PDB entry 6NPM | X-ray diffraction, 1.60 A resolution | chains A and B

[Chain A (and B)]
Molecule: Epstein-Barr nuclear antigen 1
From: Epstein-Barr virus (strain B95-8)
Notes: chain B of this document is another copy of the same molecule, construct and numbering; everything in this record applies to it too
Reference sequence: P03211 (EBNA1_EBVB9); residues 471-607 here = UniProt positions 471-607
Chain sequence (141 residues; row label = number of the first residue in the row):
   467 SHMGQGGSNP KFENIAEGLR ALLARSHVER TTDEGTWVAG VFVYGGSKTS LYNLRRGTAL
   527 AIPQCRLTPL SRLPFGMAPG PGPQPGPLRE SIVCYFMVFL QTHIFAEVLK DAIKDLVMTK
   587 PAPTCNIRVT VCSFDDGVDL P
Sequence notes: expression tag (467-470)
Curated features (UniProtKB/Swiss-Prot):
  - active site: Y518 (For site-specific DNA endonuclease activity)
  - binding site (DNA): Y518
  - site: R491 (Interaction dimer-dimer), Y518 (Interaction dimer-dimer. Required for episome maintenance and generation of immortalized B cells in the host)
From the paper describing this entry:
  - binding site for 5-(phenylethynyl)pyridine-3-carboxylic acid: N519, T590

[How chain A and chain B interact]
Contacting residue pairs (96):
  W503(A) with G542(B); M543(B), hydrophobic
  F508(A) with M563(B), hydrophobic; F565(B), hydrophobic; V604(B), hydrophobic
  Y510(A) with V604(B); D605(B), hydrogen bond (side chain-backbone)
  R521(A) with L554(B)
  A525(A) with P553(B); L554(B), hydrophobic
  I528(A) with P553(B)
  C531(A) with P553(B)
  R532(A) with P540(B); F541(B), hydrogen bond (side chain-backbone); G542(B), hydrogen bond (side chain-backbone); M543(B); Q550(B); P551(B); P553(B)
  L533(A) with P540(B); P553(B), hydrogen bond (backbone-backbone); L554(B), hydrophobic
  T534(A) with Y561(B)
  P535(A) with S537(B); R538(B); E556(B)
  S537(A) with P535(B)
  R538(A) with P535(B)
  L539(A) with F565(B), hydrophobic; L606(B), hydrophobic
  P540(A) with R532(B); L533(B); F565(B); L606(B); P607(B)
  F541(A) with R532(B), hydrogen bond (backbone-side chain); L606(B); P607(B)
  G542(A) with W503(B); R532(B), hydrogen bond (backbone-side chain); L606(B); P607(B), hydrogen bond (backbone-backbone)
  P545(A) with R532(B)
  P551(A) with L526(B), hydrophobic
  P553(A) with A525(B); I528(B); P529(B); C531(B); R532(B); L533(B), hydrogen bond (backbone-backbone)
  L554(A) with R521(B); R522(B); A525(B), hydrophobic; L533(B), hydrophobic
  E556(A) with P535(B)
  S557(A) with P607(B)
  V559(A) with P607(B), hydrophobic
  Y561(A) with T534(B); Y561(B), hydrogen bond
  M563(A) with M563(B), hydrophobic
  F565(A) with F508(B), hydrophobic; L539(B), hydrophobic; P540(B)
  Q567(A) with M543(B)
  R594(A) with D605(B), salt bridge
  T596(A) with F600(B); D601(B), hydrogen bond (side chain-backbone); D602(B), hydrogen bond (side chain-backbone); G603(B)
  V597(A) with F600(B); D601(B), hydrogen bond (backbone-backbone)
  C598(A) with S599(B); F600(B), hydrophobic
  S599(A) with C598(B); S599(B), hydrogen bond
  F600(A) with T596(B); V597(B); C598(B), hydrophobic
  D601(A) with H569(B), salt bridge; T596(B), hydrogen bond (backbone-side chain); V597(B), hydrogen bond (backbone-backbone)
  D602(A) with T596(B), hydrogen bond (backbone-side chain)
  G603(A) with T596(B)
  V604(A) with F508(B), hydrophobic; Y510(B)
  D605(A) with Y510(B), hydrogen bond (backbone-side chain); R594(B), salt bridge
  L606(A) with L539(B), hydrophobic; P540(B); F541(B); G542(B)
  P607(A) with P540(B); F541(B); G542(B), hydrogen bond (backbone-backbone); S557(B); V559(B), hydrophobic
Interface residues without a listed pair, chain A (47 interface residues in all): P529, M543, A544, G552, E573, K580
Interface residues without a listed pair, chain B (48 interface residues in all): G552, E573, V595

[Summary]
The interface between chain A and chain B involves 47 residues on one side and 48 on the other, with 18
hydrogen bonds and 3 salt bridges. Among the polar pairs are R594(A)-D605(B), D601(A)-H569(B) and
Y510(A)-D605(B). The paper reports a binding site for 5-(phenylethynyl)pyridine-3-carboxylic acid at N519(A)
and T590(A).
Chain A and chain B are both Epstein-Barr nuclear antigen 1 (Epstein-Barr virus (strain B95-8)); the
structure, Crystal structure of Epstein-Barr Virus Nuclear Antigen-1, EBNA1, bound to fragments, was
determined by X-ray diffraction, deposited together with 6NPI and 6NPP.
